7ARK - chains D and F of the 4 polymer chains in the assembly; structure by electron microscopy, 4.10 A resolution (low resolution: residue-level contacts below are approximate; hydrogen-bond / salt-bridge calls are withheld).

[Chain D (and F)]
Protein: Lipoprotein-releasing system ATP-binding protein LolD
Organism: Escherichia coli (strain K12)
Notes: EC 7.6.2.-; chain F of this document is another copy of the same molecule, construct and numbering; everything in this record applies to it too
UniProtKB: P75957 (LOLD_ECOLI); residues 1-233 here = UniProt positions 1-233
Amino-acid sequence (241 residues; each row starts with the number of its first residue):
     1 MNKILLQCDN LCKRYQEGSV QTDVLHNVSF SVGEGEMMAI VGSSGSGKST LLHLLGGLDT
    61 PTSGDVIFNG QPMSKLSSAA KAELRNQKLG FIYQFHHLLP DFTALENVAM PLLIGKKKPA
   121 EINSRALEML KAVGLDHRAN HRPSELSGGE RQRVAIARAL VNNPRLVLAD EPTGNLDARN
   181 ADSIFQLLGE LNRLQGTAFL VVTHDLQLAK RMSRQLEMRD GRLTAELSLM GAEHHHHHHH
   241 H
Unresolved in the structure: 1-2, 229-241
Sequence notes: expression tag (234-241)
UniProt features mapped onto this chain:
  - binding site (ATP): Gly42 to Ser49
  - mutagenesis: Gly42 (G42D: Loss of lipoprotein release when overexpressed)
Ligand contacts:
  - AMP-PNP (ANP; phosphoaminophosphonic acid-adenylate ester), molecule 1: Tyr15, Glu17, Thr22, Val24, Ser43, Ser44, Gly45, Ser46, Gly47, Lys48, Ser49, Thr50, Gln94
  - AMP-PNP (ANP), molecule 2: Arg138, Glu145, Leu146, Ser147, Gly148

[Interface between chain D and chain F]
Contacting residue pairs - 29 pairs, chain D then chain F:
  Ser44(D) - Glu150(F)
  Ser44(D) - Asn180(F)
  Gly45(D) - Ser147(F)
  Gln94(D) - Gly148(F)
  Phe95(D) - Gly148(F)
  Phe95(D) - Arg151(F)
  Phe95(D) - Asn175(F)
  His96(D) - Phe95(F)
  His141(D) - Glu17(F)
  Glu145(D) - Tyr15(F)
  Glu145(D) - Glu17(F)
  Ser147(D) - Ser44(F)
  Ser147(D) - Gly45(F)
  Gly148(D) - Gln94(F)
  Gly149(D) - Ser44(F)
  Arg151(D) - Phe95(F)
  Gln152(D) - Phe95(F)
  Gly174(D) - Gly174(F)
  Asn175(D) - Gln94(F)
  Asn175(D) - Phe95(F)
  Asn175(D) - Glu171(F)
  Asp177(D) - His204(F)
  Asp177(D) - Asp205(F)
  Ala178(D) - Asp205(F)
  Asn180(D) - His204(F)
  His204(D) - Asp177(F)
  His204(D) - Asn180(F)
  Asp205(D) - Asp177(F)
  Gln207(D) - Ala178(F)
Other interface residues (no listed pair), chain D (22 interface residues in all): Glu150, Glu171
Other interface residues (no listed pair), chain F (19 interface residues in all): Thr173

[In short]
22 residues of chain D and 19 residues of chain F are in contact. Chain D binds AMP-PNP. From UniProt: 8
ATP-binding residues and one mutagenesis site on chain D.
Both chains are Lipoprotein-releasing system ATP-binding protein LolD (Escherichia coli (strain K12)). Entry
7ARK (LolCDE in complex with AMP-PNP in the closed NBD state) was determined by electron microscopy, deposited
together with 7ARH, 7ARI, 7ARJ, 7ARL and 7ARM.
